5ZUI - chain A; structure by X-ray diffraction, 2.70 A resolution.

[Chain A]
Protein: Heat Shock Protein 104
From: Chaetomium thermophilum
Sequence (764 residues; each row starts with the number of its first residue):
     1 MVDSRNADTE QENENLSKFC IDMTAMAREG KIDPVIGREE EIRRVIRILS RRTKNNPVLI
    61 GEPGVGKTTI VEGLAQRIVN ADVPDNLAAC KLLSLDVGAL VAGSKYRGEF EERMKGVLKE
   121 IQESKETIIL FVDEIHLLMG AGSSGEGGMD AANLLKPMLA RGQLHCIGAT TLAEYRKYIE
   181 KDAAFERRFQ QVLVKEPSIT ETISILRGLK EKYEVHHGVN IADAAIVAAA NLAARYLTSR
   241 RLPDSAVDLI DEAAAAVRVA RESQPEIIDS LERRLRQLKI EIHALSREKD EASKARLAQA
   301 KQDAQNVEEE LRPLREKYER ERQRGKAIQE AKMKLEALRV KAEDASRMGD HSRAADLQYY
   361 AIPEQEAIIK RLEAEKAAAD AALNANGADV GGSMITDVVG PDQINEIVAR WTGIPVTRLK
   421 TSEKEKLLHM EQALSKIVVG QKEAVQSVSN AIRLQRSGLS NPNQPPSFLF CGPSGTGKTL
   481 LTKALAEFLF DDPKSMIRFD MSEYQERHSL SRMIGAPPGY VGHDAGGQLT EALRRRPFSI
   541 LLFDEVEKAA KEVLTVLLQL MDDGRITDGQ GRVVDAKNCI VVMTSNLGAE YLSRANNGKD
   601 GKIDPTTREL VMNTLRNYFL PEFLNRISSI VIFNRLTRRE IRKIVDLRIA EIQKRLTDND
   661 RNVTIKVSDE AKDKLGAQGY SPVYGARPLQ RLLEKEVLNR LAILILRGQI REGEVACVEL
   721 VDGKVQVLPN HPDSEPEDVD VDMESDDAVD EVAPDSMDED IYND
Unresolved in the structure: 1-14, 141-154, 381-392, 596-602, 734-764
Residues lining bound ligands:
  - ADP (adenosine-5'-diphosphate), molecule 1: P34, V35, I36, R38, E62, P63, G64, V65, G66, K67, T68, T69, I205, L209, Y213, P243, D244, V247
  - ADP, molecule 2: I437, V438, V439, Q441, P473, S474, G475, T476, G477, K478, T479, L480, L636, I644, A686, R687

[Summary]
Bound to chain A: ADP.
Chain A is Heat Shock Protein 104 (Chaetomium thermophilum); the structure, Crystal Structure of HSP104 from
Chaetomium thermophilum, was determined by X-ray diffraction, deposited together with 7CG3.
